Entry 8AC2 (electron microscopy, 3.70 A resolution); this record covers chains B and C of the 7 polymer chains in the assembly.

# Chain B
Name: DNA-directed RNA polymerase subunit alpha
From: Escherichia coli K-12
Notes: EC 2.7.7.6
UniProtKB: P0A7Z4 (RPOA_ECOLI); numbering as in UniProt (aligned over 1-329)
Sequence (329 residues; numbered 1 to 329; the number before each row is that of its first residue):
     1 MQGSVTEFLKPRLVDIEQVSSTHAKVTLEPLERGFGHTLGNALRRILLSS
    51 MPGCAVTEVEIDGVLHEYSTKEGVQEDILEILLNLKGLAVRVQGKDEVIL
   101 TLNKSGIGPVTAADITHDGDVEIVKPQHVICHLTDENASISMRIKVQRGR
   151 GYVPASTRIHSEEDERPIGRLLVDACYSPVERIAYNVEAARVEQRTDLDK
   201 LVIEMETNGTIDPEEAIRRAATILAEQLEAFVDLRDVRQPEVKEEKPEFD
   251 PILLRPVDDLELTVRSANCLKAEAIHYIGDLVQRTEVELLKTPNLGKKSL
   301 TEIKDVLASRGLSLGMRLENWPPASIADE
Disordered / not traced: 1-5, 159, 235-329

# Chain C
Name: DNA-directed RNA polymerase subunit beta
From: Escherichia coli K-12
Notes: EC 2.7.7.6
UniProtKB: P0A8V2 (RPOB_ECOLI); residues 1-1342 here = UniProt positions 1-1342
Sequence (1342 residues; row label = number of the first residue in the row):
     1 MVYSYTEKKRIRKDFGKRPQVLDVPYLLSIQLDSFQKFIEQDPEGQYGLE
    51 AAFRSVFPIQSYSGNSELQYVSYRLGEPVFDVQECQIRGVTYSAPLRVKL
   101 RLVIYEREAPEGTVKDIKEQEVYMGEIPLMTDNGTFVINGTERVIVSQLH
   151 RSPGVFFDSDKGKTHSSGKVLYNARIIPYRGSWLDFEFDPKDNLFVRIDR
   201 RRKLPATIILRALNYTTEQILDLFFEKVIFEIRDNKLQMELVPERLRGET
   251 ASFDIEANGKVYVEKGRRITARHIRQLEKDDVKLIEVPVEYIAGKVVAKD
   301 YIDESTGELICAANMELSLDLLAKLSQSGHKRIETLFTNDLDHGPYISET
   351 LRVDPTNDRLSALVEIYRMMRPGEPPTREAAESLFENLFFSEDRYDLSAV
   401 GRMKFNRSLLREEIEGSGILSKDDIIDVMKKLIDIRNGKGEVDDIDHLGN
   451 RRIRSVGEMAENQFRVGLVRVERAVKERLSLGDLDTLMPQDMINAKPISA
   501 AVKEFFGSSQLSQFMDQNNPLSEITHKRRISALGPGGLTRERAGFEVRDV
   551 HPTHYGRVCPIETPEGPNIGLINSLSVYAQTNEYGFLETPYRKVTDGVVT
   601 DEIHYLSAIEEGNYVIAQANSNLDEEGHFVEDLVTCRSKGESSLFSRDQV
   651 DYMDVSTQQVVSVGASLIPFLEHDDANRALMGANMQRQAVPTLRADKPLV
   701 GTGMERAVAVDSGVTAVAKRGGVVQYVDASRIVIKVNEDEMYPGEAGIDI
   751 YNLTKYTRSNQNTCINQMPCVSLGEPVERGDVLADGPSTDLGELALGQNM
   801 RVAFMPWNGYNFEDSILVSERVVQEDRFTTIHIQELACVSRDTKLGPEEI
   851 TADIPNVGEAALSKLDESGIVYIGAEVTGGDILVGKVTPKGETQLTPEEK
   901 LLRAIFGEKASDVKDSSLRVPNGVSGTVIDVQVFTRDGVEKDKRALEIEE
   951 MQLKQAKKDLSEELQILEAGLFSRIRAVLVAGGVEAEKLDKLPRDRWLEL
  1001 GLTDEEKQNQLEQLAEQYDELKHEFEKKLEAKRRKITQGDDLAPGVLKIV
  1051 KVYLAVKRRIQPGDKMAGRHGNKGVISKINPIEDMPYDENGTPVDIVLNP
  1101 LGVPSRMNIGQILETHLGMAAKGIGDKINAMLKQQQEVAKLREFIQRAYD
  1151 LGADVRQKVDLSTFSDEEVMRLAENLRKGMPIATPVFDGAKEAEIKELLK
  1201 LGDLPTSGQIRLYDGRTGEQFERPVTVGYMYMLKLNHLVDDKMHARSTGS
  1251 YSLVTQQPLGGKAQFGGQRFGEMEVWALEAYGAAYTLQEMLTVKSDDVNG
  1301 RTKMYKNIVDGNHQMEPGMPESFNVLLKEIRSLGINIELEDE
Disordered / not traced: 1, 890-911

# Interface between chain B and chain C
Residue-residue contacts - 4 pairs, chain B then chain C:
  His-37(B) / Arg-1216(C)
  Asn-41(B) / Arg-1216(C)  hydrogen bond (side chain-backbone)
  Asn-41(B) / Thr-1217(C)  hydrogen bond (side chain-backbone)
  Arg-44(B) / Thr-1217(C)
Also at the interface, not in a pair above, chain B (4 interface residues in all): Arg-33
Also at the interface, not in a pair above, chain C (4 interface residues in all): Glu-1083, Gly-1218

# Overview
The chain B/chain C interface involves 4 residues from each chain; the contacts include 2 hydrogen bonds.
Polar contacts include Asn-41(B)/Arg-1216(C) and Asn-41(B)/Thr-1217(C).
Chain B is DNA-directed RNA polymerase subunit alpha and chain C is DNA-directed RNA polymerase subunit beta,
both from Escherichia coli K-12; the structure, RNA polymerase- post-terminated, open clamp state, was
determined by electron microscopy (same publication as 8ABY, 8ABZ, 8AC0, 8AC1, 8ACP and 8AD1).
